8QK3 - chains A and C of the 5 polymer chains in the assembly; structure by electron microscopy, 3.20 A resolution.

[Chain A (and C)]
Name: Fiber protein
From: Human adenovirus 11
Notes: chain C of this document is another copy of the same molecule, construct and numbering; everything in this record applies to it too
UniProtKB: P35774 (SPIKE_ADE1P); residues 1-325 here = UniProt positions 1-325
Sequence (325 residues; each row starts with the number of its first residue):
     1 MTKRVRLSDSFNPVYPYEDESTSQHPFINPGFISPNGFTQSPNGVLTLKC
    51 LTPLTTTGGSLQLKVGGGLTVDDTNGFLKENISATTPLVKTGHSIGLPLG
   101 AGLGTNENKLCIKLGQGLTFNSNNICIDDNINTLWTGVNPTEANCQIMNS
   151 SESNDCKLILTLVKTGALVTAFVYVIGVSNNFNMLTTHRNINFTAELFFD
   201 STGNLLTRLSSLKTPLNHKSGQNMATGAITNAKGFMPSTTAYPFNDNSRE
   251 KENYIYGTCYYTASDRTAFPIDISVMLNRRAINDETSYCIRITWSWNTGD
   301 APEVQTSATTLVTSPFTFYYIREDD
Unresolved in the structure: 1-128

[How chain A and chain C interact]
Residue-residue contacts - 37 pairs, chain A then chain C:
  Thr133(A) - Gly166(C)
  Thr133(A) - Ala167(C)
  Trp135(A) - Ala167(C)  hydrophobic
  Trp135(A) - Ile321(C)  hydrophobic
  Val138(A) - Thr240(C)
  Val138(A) - Ala241(C)
  Val138(A) - Ile321(C)  hydrophobic
  Asn139(A) - Arg249(C)
  Val163(A) - Thr165(C)
  Phe172(A) - Leu168(C)  hydrophobic
  Phe172(A) - Tyr242(C)
  Phe172(A) - Tyr319(C)
  Phe172(A) - Ile321(C)  hydrophobic
  Tyr174(A) - Ile321(C)
  Ile176(A) - Glu252(C)
  Lys219(A) - Ala167(C)
  Lys219(A) - Asp324(C)  salt bridge
  Gly221(A) - Asp324(C)
  Gln222(A) - Ser238(C)  hydrogen bond
  Gln222(A) - Arg322(C)  hydrogen bond (side chain-backbone)
  Gln222(A) - Glu323(C)
  Gln222(A) - Asp324(C)  hydrogen bond
  Tyr260(A) - Tyr256(C)  hydrophobic
  Tyr261(A) - Lys251(C)
  Thr262(A) - Lys251(C)  hydrogen bond (backbone-side chain)
  Thr262(A) - Tyr254(C)
  Thr262(A) - Tyr256(C)  hydrogen bond
  Ala263(A) - Lys251(C)
  Ser264(A) - Lys251(C)
  Arg266(A) - Glu250(C)  salt bridge
  Arg266(A) - Tyr254(C)  hydrogen bond
  Ala268(A) - Tyr256(C)  hydrophobic
  Thr309(A) - Lys251(C)
  Thr310(A) - Lys251(C)
  Val312(A) - Glu252(C)
  Thr317(A) - Tyr319(C)
  Tyr319(A) - Tyr319(C)  hydrogen bond
Interface residues without a listed pair, chain A (28 interface residues in all): Ile159, Thr161, Thr170, Ser314, Pro315
Interface residues without a listed pair, chain C (22 interface residues in all): Ser248, Ile255, Tyr320

[Overview]
Chain A and chain C form an interface of 28 and 22 residues respectively; the contacts include 7 hydrogen
bonds and 2 salt bridges. Polar contacts include Lys219(A)-Asp324(C), Arg266(A)-Glu250(C) and
Gln222(A)-Ser238(C).
Both chains are Fiber protein (Human adenovirus 11). Entry 8QK3 (Human Adenovirus type 11 fiber knob in
complex with its cell receptors, Desmoglein-2 and CD46) was determined by electron microscopy together with
8QJX and 8QJY from the same study.
